Entry 8URJ (electron microscopy, 4.25 A resolution (low resolution: residue-level contacts below are approximate; hydrogen-bond / salt-bridge calls are withheld)); this record covers chains E and G of the 7 polymer chains in the assembly.

[Chain E]
Name: Rev HIV-1
From: Human immunodeficiency virus 1
Sequence (92 residues; row label = number of the first residue in the row; numbers below 1 keep their minus sign (Gly-1 is residue -1)):
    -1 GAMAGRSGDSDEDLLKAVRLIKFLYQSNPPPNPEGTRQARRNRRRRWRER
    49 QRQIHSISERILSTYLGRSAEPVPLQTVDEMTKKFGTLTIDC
Not modelled in the structure: -1 to 10

[Chain G]
Molecule: Hiv-1 rre
Sequence (355 nucleotides; numbered 1 to 540; 185 numbers in that range are skipped by the numbering (no residue carries them; nothing is unmodelled there); the number before each row is that of its first residue):
     1 UGAACCAUUAGGAAUAGCACCCACCAAGGCAAAGAGAAGAGUGGUGCAGA
    51 GAGAAAAAAGAGCAGUGGGAAUAGUAGGAGCUAUGUUCCUUGGGUUCUUG
   101 GGAGCAGCAGGAAGCACUAUGGGCGCAGUGUCAUUGACGCUGACGGUACA
   151 GGC
   339 CAGACAAUUAUUGUCUGGUAUAGUGCAACAGCAGAACAAUUUGCUGAGGG
   389 CUAUUGAGGCGCAACAACAUCUGUUGCAACUCACAGUCUGGGGCAUCAAG
   439 CAGCUCCAAGCAAGAAUCCUGGCUGUGGAAAGAUACCUAAGGGAUCAACA
   489 GCUCCUAGGGGAAUUCGGUUGCUCUGGAAAACUCAUUUGCACCACUGCUG
   539 UG
Not modelled in the structure: 1-118, 339-355, 360-540
Sequence notes: engineered mutation A447 (G7960 in 328658), A454 (G7967 in 328658); conflict G499 (A8012 in 328658), A500 (U8013 in 328658), A501 (U8014 in 328658), U503 (G8016 in 328658), C504 (G8017 in 328658)

[How chain E and chain G interact]
Residue-residue contacts - 24 pairs, chain E then chain G:
  Glu32(E) - U120(G)
  Gly33(E) - U120(G)
  Gly33(E) - G121(G)
  Thr34(E) - G121(G)
  Arg35(E) - A127(G)
  Arg35(E) - U141(G)
  Arg35(E) - G142(G)
  Arg35(E) - C144(G)
  Gln36(E) - G121(G)
  Gln36(E) - G122(G)
  Gln36(E) - C144(G)
  Gln36(E) - G146(G)
  Gln36(E) - A148(G)
  Ala37(E) - U120(G)
  Ala37(E) - G121(G)
  Arg38(E) - U141(G)
  Arg39(E) - G146(G)
  Arg39(E) - A148(G)
  Asn40(E) - U120(G)
  Asn40(E) - G121(G)
  Asn40(E) - A150(G)
  Arg41(E) - A119(G)
  Arg41(E) - U120(G)
  Arg44(E) - A119(G)
Other interface residues (no listed pair), chain G (12 interface residues in all): C149

[Summary]
11 residues of chain E and 12 residues of chain G are in contact.
Here chain E is Rev HIV-1 (Human immunodeficiency virus 1) and chain G is Hiv-1 rre. Entry 8URJ (Cryo-EM
structure of the HIV-1 nuclear export complex) was determined by electron microscopy.
